8TAS - chains R and T of the 15 polymer chains in the assembly; structure by electron microscopy, 4.10 A resolution (low resolution: residue-level contacts below are approximate; hydrogen-bond / salt-bridge calls are withheld).

Chain R:
Name: Histone H2A
Source organism: Xenopus laevis
UniProt: Q6AZJ8 (Q6AZJ8_XENLA); residues 0-129 here correspond to UniProt positions 1-130 (UniProt number = residue number + 1)
Sequence (133 residues; row label = number of the first residue in the row; numbers below 1 keep their minus sign (Ser-3 is residue -3)):
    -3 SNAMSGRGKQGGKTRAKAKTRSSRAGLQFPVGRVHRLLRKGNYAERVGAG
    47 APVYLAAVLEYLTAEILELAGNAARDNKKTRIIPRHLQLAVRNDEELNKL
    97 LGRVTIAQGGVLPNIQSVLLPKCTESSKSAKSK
Not modelled in the structure: -3 to 11, 120-129
Differences from the reference sequence: expression tag (-3 to -1); conflict Cys119 (Lys120 in Q6AZJ8)

Chain T:
Molecule: 215-nt DNA strand
Sequence (215 nucleotides; numbered 6 to 220; the number before each row is that of its first residue):
     6 GACTGTGTGCCCGTCAGACGCTGCGCCGCCGGCGGCCGGAGAATCCCGGT
    56 GCCGAGGCCGCCCTATTGGTCGTAGACAGCCCCAGCACCGCCTAAACGCA
   106 CGTACGCGCCGTCCCCCGCGTTTTAACCGCCAAGGGGATTACCCCCCAGT
   156 CCCCAGGCACGTGCCAGATATATACATCCCGTACGCACGCACATCATTCG
   206 ATCGGAGCTCCCGAT
Not modelled in the structure: 6-14, 208-220

How chain R and chain T interact:
Contacting residue pairs (15; chain R residue first):
  Ala12(R) with DT72(T)
  Lys13(R) with DT72(T)
  Ala14(R) with DT71(T); DT72(T)
  Lys15(R) with DT71(T); DT72(T)
  Thr16(R) with DT71(T)
  Arg17(R) with DT71(T)
  Gly28(R) with DA70(T)
  Arg29(R) with DA70(T)
  Arg32(R) with DT69(T); DA70(T)
  Arg42(R) with DA79(T)
  Arg77(R) with DA60(T); DG61(T)
Also at the interface, not in a pair above, chain R (12 interface residues in all): Arg20
Also at the interface, not in a pair above, chain T (8 interface residues in all): DG73

Overview:
12 residues of chain R and 8 residues of chain T are in contact.
Chain R is Histone H2A (Xenopus laevis) and chain T is a 215-nt DNA strand; the structure, PRC2 monomer bound
to nucleosome, was determined by electron microscopy (same publication as 8T9G and 8TB9).
